Entry 8DIQ (X-ray diffraction, 2.40 A resolution); this record covers chains C and E of the 6 polymer chains in the assembly.

Chain C:
Name: Tubulin alpha-1B chain
Organism: Sus scrofa
Reference sequence: Q2XVP4 (TBA1B_PIG); residues 1-450 here = UniProt positions 1-450
Chain sequence (450 residues; row label = number of the first residue in the row):
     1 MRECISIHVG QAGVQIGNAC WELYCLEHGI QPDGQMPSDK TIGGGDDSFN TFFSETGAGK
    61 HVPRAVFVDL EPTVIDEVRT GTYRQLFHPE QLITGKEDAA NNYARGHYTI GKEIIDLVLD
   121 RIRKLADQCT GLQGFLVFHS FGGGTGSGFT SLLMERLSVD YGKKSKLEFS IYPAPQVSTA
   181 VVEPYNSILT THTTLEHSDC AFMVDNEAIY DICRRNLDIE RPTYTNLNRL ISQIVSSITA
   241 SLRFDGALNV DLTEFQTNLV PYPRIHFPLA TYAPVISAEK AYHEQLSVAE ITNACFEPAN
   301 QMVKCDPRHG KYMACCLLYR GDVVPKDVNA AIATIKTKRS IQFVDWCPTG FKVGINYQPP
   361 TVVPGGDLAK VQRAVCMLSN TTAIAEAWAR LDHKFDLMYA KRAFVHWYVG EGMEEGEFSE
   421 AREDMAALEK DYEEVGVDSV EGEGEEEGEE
Disordered / not traced: 441-450
Bound ions: Ca2+: Asp39, Thr41, Gly44, Glu55
Ligand contacts:
  - GTP (guanosine-5'-triphosphate): Gly10, Gln11, Ala12, Gln15, Ile16, Asp69, Asp98, Ala99, Ala100, Asn101, Ser140, Gly142, Gly143, Gly144, Thr145, Gly146, Ile171, Pro173, Val177, Ser178, Thr179, Glu183, Asn206, Tyr224, Leu227, Asn228, Ile231
  - JVI (4-[2-(ethylamino)-6,7-dihydro-5H-cyclopenta[d]pyrimidin-4-yl]-7-methoxy-3,4-dihydroquinoxalin-2(1H)-one): Asn101, Thr179, Val181
UniProt features mapped onto this chain:
  - motif: Met1 to Cys4 (MREC motif)
  - active site: Glu254
  - binding site (GTP): Gly10, Gln11, Ala12, Gln15, Glu71, Ala99, Ser140, Gly143, Gly144, Thr145, Gly146, Thr179, Glu183, Asn206, Tyr224, Asn228, Leu252
  - binding site (Mg(2+)): Glu71
  - modified residue: Lys40 (N6,N6,N6-trimethyllysine), Ser48 (Phosphoserine), Ser232 (Phosphoserine), Tyr282 (3'-nitrotyrosine), Arg339 (Omega-N-methylarginine), Ser439 (Phosphoserine), Glu443 (5-glutamyl polyglutamate), Glu445 (5-glutamyl polyglutamate)
  - cross-link (Glycyl lysine isopeptide (Lys-Gly)): Lys326 (interchain with G-Cter in ubiquitin), Lys370 (interchain with G-Cter in ubiquitin)

Chain E:
Name: Stathmin-4
Organism: Rattus norvegicus
Reference sequence: P63043 (STMN4_RAT); residues 5-145 here correspond to UniProt positions 49-189 (UniProt number = residue number + 44)
Chain sequence (143 residues; each row starts with the number of its first residue):
     3 MADMEVIELN KCTSGQSFEV ILKPPSFDGV PEFNASLPRR RDPSLEEIQK KLEAAEERRK
    63 YQEAELLKHL AEKREHEREV IQKAIEENNN FIKMAKEKLA QKMESNKENR EAHLAAMLER
   123 LQEKDKHAEE VRKNKELKEE ASR
Disordered / not traced: 3-5, 30-43, 141-145
Construct notes: expression tag (3-4)
UniProt features mapped onto this chain:
  - modified residue: Ser46 (Phosphoserine)

How chain C and chain E interact:
Contacting residue pairs - 29 pairs, chain C then chain E:
  His107(C) - Met105(E)
  Tyr108(C) - Lys104(E)
  Tyr108(C) - Met105(E)  hydrophobic
  Tyr108(C) - Asn108(E)
  Thr109(C) - Arg112(E)
  Lys112(C) - Met105(E)
  Glu155(C) - Leu101(E)
  Arg156(C) - Leu101(E)
  Ser158(C) - Phe93(E)
  Ser158(C) - Ile94(E)
  Val159(C) - Ile94(E)
  Val159(C) - Lys98(E)
  Gly162(C) - Asn90(E)
  Gly162(C) - Ile94(E)
  Lys163(C) - Asn90(E)  hydrogen bond (backbone-side chain)
  Lys163(C) - Phe93(E)
  Glu196(C) - Lys100(E)  salt bridge
  His197(C) - Phe93(E)
  Val409(C) - His115(E)  hydrogen bond (backbone-side chain)
  Gly410(C) - Arg112(E)
  Glu411(C) - Asn108(E)  hydrogen bond (backbone-side chain)
  Glu411(C) - Arg112(E)  salt bridge
  Gly412(C) - Asn108(E)
  Gly412(C) - Asn111(E)  hydrogen bond (backbone-side chain)
  Gly412(C) - Arg112(E)
  Met413(C) - Asn108(E)
  Glu414(C) - Ser107(E)  hydrogen bond
  Glu414(C) - Asn111(E)  hydrogen bond
  Glu417(C) - Lys104(E)  salt bridge
Also at the interface, not in a pair above, chain C (20 interface residues in all): Leu152
Also at the interface, not in a pair above, chain E (14 interface residues in all): Ala97

Overview:
20 residues of chain C face 14 of chain E across their interface, with 6 hydrogen bonds and 3 salt bridges.
Polar contacts include Glu196(C)-Lys100(E), Glu411(C)-Arg112(E) and Glu417(C)-Lys104(E). Bound to chain C: GTP
and compound JVI.
Here chain C is Tubulin alpha-1B chain (Sus scrofa) and chain E is Stathmin-4 (Rattus norvegicus). Entry 8DIQ
(Tubulin-RB3_SLD-TTL in complex with SB226) was determined by X-ray diffraction.
